Entry 7VAU (electron microscopy, 3.30 A resolution); this record covers chains E and G of the 12 polymer chains in the assembly.

Chain E:
Name: V-type ATP synthase beta chain
From: Thermus thermophilus HB8
Reference sequence: Q56404 (VATB_THET8); residue numbers follow UniProt; this construct covers 1-478
Sequence (478 residues; each row starts with the number of its first residue):
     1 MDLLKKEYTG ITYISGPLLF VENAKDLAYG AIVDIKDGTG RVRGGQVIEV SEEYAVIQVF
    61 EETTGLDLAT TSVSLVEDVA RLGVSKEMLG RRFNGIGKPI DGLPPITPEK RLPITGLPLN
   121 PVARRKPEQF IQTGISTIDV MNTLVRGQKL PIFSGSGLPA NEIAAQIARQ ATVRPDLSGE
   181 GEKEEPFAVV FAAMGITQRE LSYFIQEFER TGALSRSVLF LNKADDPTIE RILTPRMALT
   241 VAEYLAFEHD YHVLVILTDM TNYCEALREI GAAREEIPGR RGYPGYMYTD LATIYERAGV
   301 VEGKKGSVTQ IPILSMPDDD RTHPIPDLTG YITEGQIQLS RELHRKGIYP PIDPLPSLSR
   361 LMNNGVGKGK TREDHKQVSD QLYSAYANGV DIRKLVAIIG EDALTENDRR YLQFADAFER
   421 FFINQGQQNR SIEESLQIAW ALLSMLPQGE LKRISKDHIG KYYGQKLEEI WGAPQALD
Unresolved in the structure: 1-2, 471-478
Small-molecule neighbours: ATP (adenosine-5'-triphosphate): G330, Y331, R360

Chain G:
Name: V-type ATP synthase subunit D
From: Thermus thermophilus HB8
Reference sequence: O87880 (VATD_THET8); numbering as in UniProt (aligned over 1-223)
Sequence (223 residues; each row starts with the number of its first residue):
     1 MSQVSPTRMN LLQRRGQLRL AQKGVDLLKK KRDALVAEFF GLVREAMEAR KALDQAAKEA
    61 YAALLLAQAF DGPEVVAGAA LGVPPLEGVE AEVENVWGSK VPRLKATFPD GALLSPVGTP
   121 AYTLEASRAF RRYAEALIRV ANTETRLKKI GEEIKKTTRR VNALEQVVIP GIRAQIRFIQ
   181 QVLEQRERED TFRLKRIKGK IEAREAEEEG GRPNPQVEIG AGL
Unresolved in the structure: 1-3, 210-223

Interface between chain E and chain G:
Contacting residue pairs - 14 pairs, chain E then chain G:
  E275(E) with K195(G), salt bridge
  E276(E) with F192(G)
  I277(E) with F192(G), hydrophobic; R196(G)
  P278(E) with F192(G)
  G279(E) with Q185(G)
  R280(E) with Q185(G); R188(G)
  R281(E) with Q181(G); R188(G)
  A397(E) with N162(G); Q166(G)
  I398(E) with R159(G); N162(G)
Other interface residues (no listed pair), chain E (10 interface residues in all): G282
Other interface residues (no listed pair), chain G (11 interface residues in all): A163, V167

In short:
The interface between chain E and chain G involves 10 residues on one side and 11 on the other, with 1 salt
bridge. The salt-bridged pair is E275(E)-K195(G). Chain E binds ATP.
Here chain E is V-type ATP synthase beta chain and chain G is V-type ATP synthase subunit D, both from Thermus
thermophilus HB8. Entry 7VAU (V1EG of V/A-ATPase from Thermus thermophilus at low ATP concentration, state2-2)
was determined by electron microscopy (same publication as 7VAI, 7VAJ, 7VAK, 7VAL, 7VAM, 7VAN and 11 further
entries).
